PDB entry 7QO7 | electron microscopy, 3.02 A resolution | chains B and C of the 3 polymer chains in the assembly

Chain B (and C):
Molecule: Surface glycoprotein, Fibritin, SARS-CoV-2 S Omicron Spike B.1.1.529
From: Severe acute respiratory syndrome coronavirus 2
Notes: chain C of this document is another copy of the same molecule, construct and numbering; everything in this record applies to it too
UniProt: chimeric construct of A0A8A4XEV3, A0A2Z5WJZ7: residues 1-1205 from A0A8A4XEV3 (A0A8A4XEV3_SARS2) positions 1-1205 (same numbers); residues 1208-1234 from A0A2Z5WJZ7 positions 456-482 (UniProt number = residue number - 752)
Amino-acid sequence (1285 residues; each row starts with the number of its first residue):
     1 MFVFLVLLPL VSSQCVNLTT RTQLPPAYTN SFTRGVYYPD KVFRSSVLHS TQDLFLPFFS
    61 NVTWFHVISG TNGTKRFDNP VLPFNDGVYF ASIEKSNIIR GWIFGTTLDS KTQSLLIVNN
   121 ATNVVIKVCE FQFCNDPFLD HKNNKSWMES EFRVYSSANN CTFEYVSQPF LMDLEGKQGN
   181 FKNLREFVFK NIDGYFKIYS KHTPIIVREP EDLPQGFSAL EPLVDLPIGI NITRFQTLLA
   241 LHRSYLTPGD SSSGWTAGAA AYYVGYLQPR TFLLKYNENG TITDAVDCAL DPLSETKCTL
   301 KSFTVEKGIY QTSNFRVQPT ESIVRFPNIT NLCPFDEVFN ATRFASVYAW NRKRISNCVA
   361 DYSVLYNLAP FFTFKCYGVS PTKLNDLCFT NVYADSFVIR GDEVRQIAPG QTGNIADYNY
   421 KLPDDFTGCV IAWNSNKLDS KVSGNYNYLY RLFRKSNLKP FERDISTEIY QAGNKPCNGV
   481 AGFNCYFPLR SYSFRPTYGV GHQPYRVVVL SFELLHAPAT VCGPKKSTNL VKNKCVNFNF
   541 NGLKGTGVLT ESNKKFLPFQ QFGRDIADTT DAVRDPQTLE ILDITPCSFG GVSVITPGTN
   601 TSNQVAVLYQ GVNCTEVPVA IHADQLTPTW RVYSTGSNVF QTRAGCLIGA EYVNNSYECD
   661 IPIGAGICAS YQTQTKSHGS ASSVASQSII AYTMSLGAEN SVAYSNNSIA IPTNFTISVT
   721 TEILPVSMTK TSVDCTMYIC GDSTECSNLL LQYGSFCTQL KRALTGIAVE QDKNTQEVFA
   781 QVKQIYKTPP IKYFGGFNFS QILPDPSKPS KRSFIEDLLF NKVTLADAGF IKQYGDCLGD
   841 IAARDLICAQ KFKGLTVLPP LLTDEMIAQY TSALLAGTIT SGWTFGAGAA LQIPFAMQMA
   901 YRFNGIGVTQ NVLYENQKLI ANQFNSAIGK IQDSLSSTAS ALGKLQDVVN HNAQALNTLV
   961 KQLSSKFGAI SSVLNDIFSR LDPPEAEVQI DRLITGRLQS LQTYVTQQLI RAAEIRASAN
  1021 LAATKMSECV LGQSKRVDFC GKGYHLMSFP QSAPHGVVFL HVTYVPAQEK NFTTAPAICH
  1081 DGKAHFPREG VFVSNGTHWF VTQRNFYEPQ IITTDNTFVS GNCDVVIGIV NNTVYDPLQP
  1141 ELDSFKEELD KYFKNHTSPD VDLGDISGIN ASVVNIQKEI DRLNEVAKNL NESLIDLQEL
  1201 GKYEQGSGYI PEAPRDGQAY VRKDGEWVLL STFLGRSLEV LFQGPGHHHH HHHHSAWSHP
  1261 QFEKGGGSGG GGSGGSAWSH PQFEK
Unresolved in the structure: 1-18, 147, 246-252, 674-685, 838-847, 1145-1285 (chain C: 1-18, 147, 246-252, 442-443, 674-685, 839-844, 1145-1285)
Disulfides: Cys129-Cys161, Cys288-Cys298, Cys333-Cys358, Cys376-Cys429, Cys388-Cys522, Cys477-Cys485, Cys535-Cys587, Cys614-Cys646, Cys659-Cys668, Cys735-Cys757, Cys740-Cys746, Cys837-Cys848, Cys1029-Cys1040, Cys1079-Cys1123
Covalent attachments: N-acetylglucosamine (NAG) linked to Asn61, Asn279, Asn328, Asn613, Asn654, Asn706, Asn714, Asn798, Asn1071, Asn1095, Asn1131
Construct notes: conflict Val67 (Ala in A0A8A4XEV3), Ile93 (Thr95 in A0A8A4XEV3), Arg208 (Asn in A0A8A4XEV3), 33 further conflict positions vs the reference (A0A8A4XEV3) not listed; insertion (206-207); linker (1206-1207)

Chain B / chain C interface:
Contacting residue pairs (93; chain B residue first):
  Lys41(B) - Phe559(C)  hydrogen bond (side chain-backbone)
  Lys41(B) - Gln560(C)
  Lys41(B) - Gln561(C)
  Val42(B) - Phe562(C)
  Val42(B) - Arg564(C)
  Phe43(B) - Phe556(C)  hydrophobic
  Phe43(B) - Gln560(C)
  Phe43(B) - Phe562(C)  hydrogen bond (backbone-backbone)
  Phe43(B) - Gly563(C)
  Phe43(B) - Arg564(C)  hydrogen bond (backbone-backbone)
  Val47(B) - Ile566(C)  hydrophobic
  Pro222(B) - Phe559(C)
  Asn279(B) - Lys555(C)
  Asp424(B) - Pro983(C)
  Asp424(B) - Pro984(C)
  Asp734(B) - Asn314(C)  hydrogen bond
  Met737(B) - Arg316(C)
  Met737(B) - Phe589(C)  hydrophobic
  Asp742(B) - Arg316(C)  salt bridge
  Asp742(B) - Lys544(C)
  Gln752(B) - Lys966(C)
  Gln752(B) - Phe967(C)
  Ser755(B) - Lys961(C)  hydrogen bond
  Phe756(B) - Gln962(C)
  Lys761(B) - Asn314(C)
  Arg762(B) - Gln954(C)  hydrogen bond
  Gln784(B) - Ala698(C)
  Gln784(B) - Asn700(C)  hydrogen bond
  Ile785(B) - Leu696(C)  hydrophobic
  Ile785(B) - Ala698(C)  hydrogen bond (backbone-backbone)
  Ile785(B) - Glu699(C)
  Ile785(B) - Asn700(C)  hydrogen bond (backbone-backbone)
  Tyr786(B) - Asn700(C)
  Tyr786(B) - Val702(C)  hydrophobic
  Lys787(B) - Glu699(C)
  Lys787(B) - Asn700(C)  hydrogen bond (backbone-backbone)
  Pro789(B) - Tyr704(C)  hydrophobic
  Tyr793(B) - Asn706(C)
  Phe794(B) - Tyr704(C)  hydrophobic
  Phe830(B) - Arg643(C)
  Lys832(B) - Arg643(C)
  Tyr834(B) - Gln641(C)
  Tyr834(B) - Arg643(C)
  Phe852(B) - Pro586(C)
  Phe852(B) - Phe589(C)  hydrophobic
  Lys853(B) - Thr569(C)
  Leu858(B) - Gln610(C)
  Pro860(B) - Ala665(C)  hydrogen bond (backbone-backbone)
  Leu861(B) - Pro662(C)  hydrophobic
  Leu861(B) - Ala665(C)
  Leu861(B) - Gly666(C)  hydrogen bond (backbone-backbone)
  Leu862(B) - Met694(C)  hydrophobic
  Thr863(B) - Ala665(C)
  Met866(B) - Gly666(C)
  Met866(B) - Leu696(C)  hydrophobic
  Gln869(B) - Leu696(C)
  Tyr870(B) - Leu696(C)
  Thr880(B) - Val702(C)
  Gly886(B) - Asp1038(C)
  Gly886(B) - Lys1042(C)  hydrogen bond (backbone-side chain)
  Ala887(B) - Val1065(C)
  Leu891(B) - Ala710(C)  hydrophobic
  Leu891(B) - Pro712(C)
  Leu891(B) - Glu1069(C)
  Gln892(B) - Val702(C)
  Gln892(B) - Ala703(C)
  Gln892(B) - Ser708(C)  hydrogen bond
  Gln892(B) - Ile709(C)
  Gln892(B) - Ala710(C)
  Ile893(B) - Tyr704(C)
  Ile893(B) - Ser708(C)
  Pro894(B) - Tyr704(C)  hydrophobic
  Pro894(B) - Ser705(C)
  Pro894(B) - Ser708(C)
  Phe895(B) - Tyr704(C)  hydrogen bond (backbone-side chain)
  Met897(B) - Thr1074(C)
  Tyr901(B) - Val1091(C)
  Tyr901(B) - Arg1104(C)
  Gln910(B) - Pro1087(C)  hydrogen bond (side chain-backbone)
  Asn911(B) - Phe1086(C)
  Asn911(B) - Ser1120(C)
  Tyr914(B) - Pro1076(C)  hydrophobic
  Tyr914(B) - Phe1086(C)  hydrophobic
  Tyr914(B) - Val1125(C)
  Tyr914(B) - Val1126(C)  hydrophobic
  Ser964(B) - Asp568(C)
  Asn975(B) - Lys544(C)
  Gln999(B) - Gln999(C)
  Ser1027(B) - Val1037(C)
  Glu1028(B) - Arg1036(C)  salt bridge
  Arg1036(B) - Arg1036(C)
  Leu1142(B) - Leu1138(C)  hydrophobic
  Ser1144(B) - Asp1143(C)
Also at the interface, not in a pair above, chain B (85 interface residues in all): Tyr38, Arg44, Glu221, Gly280, Gln411, Tyr753, Gly754, Glu770, Gln781, Lys783, Gly854, Pro859, Ser881, Trp883, Ala889, Ala890, Glu915, Gln917, Lys918, Val960, Asp991, Gln1002, Thr1006, Leu1009, Ile1010, Thr1024, Leu1031, Gly1032, Leu1138
Also at the interface, not in a pair above, chain C (92 interface residues in all): Gln311, Thr546, Lys554, Leu557, Ala567, Gly611, Val612, Asn613, Ala644, Gly664, Gly697, Ser701, Ser965, Gly968, Asp982, Glu987, Thr1003, Thr1006, Gln1007, Ile1010, Glu1014, Gly1043, Tyr1044, Pro1066, Asn1071, Ala1075, Arg1088, Gly1090, Phe1118, Ile1127, Ser1144

Summary:
Chain B and chain C form an interface of 85 and 92 residues respectively, with 16 hydrogen bonds and 2 salt
bridges. Among the polar pairs are Asp742(B)-Arg316(C), Glu1028(B)-Arg1036(C) and Lys41(B)-Phe559(C).
Both chains are Surface glycoprotein, Fibritin, SARS-CoV-2 S Omicron Spike B.1.1.529 (Severe acute respiratory
syndrome coronavirus 2). Entry 7QO7 (SARS-CoV-2 S Omicron Spike B.1.1.529) was determined by electron
microscopy, deposited together with 7QO9.
